PDB entry 8SN2 | electron microscopy, 3.60 A resolution | chains A and J of the 12 polymer chains in the assembly

[Chain A]
Protein: Histone H3.1
Organism: Homo sapiens
UniProt: P68431 (H31_HUMAN); residues 0-135 here correspond to UniProt positions 1-136 (UniProt number = residue number + 1)
Chain sequence (140 residues; each row starts with the number of its first residue; numbers below 1 keep their minus sign (Gly-4 is residue -4)):
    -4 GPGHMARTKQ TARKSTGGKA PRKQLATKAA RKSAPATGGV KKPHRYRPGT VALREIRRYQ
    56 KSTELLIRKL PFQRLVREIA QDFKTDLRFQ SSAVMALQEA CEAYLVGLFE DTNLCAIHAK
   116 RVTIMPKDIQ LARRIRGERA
Unresolved in the structure: -4 to 36
Construct notes: expression tag (-4 to -1)
UniProt features mapped onto this chain:
  - modified residue: Arg2 (Asymmetric dimethylarginine), Thr3 (Phosphothreonine), Lys4 (Allysine), Gln5 (5-glutamyl dopamine), Thr6 (Phosphothreonine), Arg8 (Citrulline), Lys9 (N6,N6,N6-trimethyllysine), Ser10 (ADP-ribosylserine), Thr11 (Phosphothreonine), Lys14 (N6-(2-hydroxyisobutyryl)lysine), Arg17 (Asymmetric dimethylarginine), Lys18 (N6-(2-hydroxyisobutyryl)lysine), Lys23 (N6-(2-hydroxyisobutyryl)lysine), Arg26 (Citrulline), Lys27 (N6,N6,N6-trimethyllysine), Ser28 (ADP-ribosylserine), Lys36 (N6,N6,N6-trimethyllysine), Lys37 (N6-methyllysine), Tyr41 (Phosphotyrosine), Lys56 (N6,N6,N6-trimethyllysine) and 8 more in UniProt
  - lipidation: Lys18 (N6-decanoyllysine)

[Chain J]
Molecule: 147-nt DNA strand
Sequence (147 nucleotides; each row starts with the number of its first residue; numbers below 1 keep their minus sign (DA-73 is residue -73)):
   -73 ATCGGATGTA TATATCTGAC ACGTGCCTGG AGACTAGGGA GTAATCCCCT TGGCGGTTAA
   -13 AACGCGGGGG ACAGCGCGTA CGTGCGTTTA AGCGGTGCTA GAGCTGTCTA CGACCAATTG
    47 AGCGGCCTCG GCACCGGGAT TCTCGAT

[Chain A / chain J interface]
Residue-residue contacts (23):
  His39(A) - DT-67(J)  sugar contact
  Arg40(A) - DT9(J)  hydrogen bond to the base
  Arg40(A) - DG10(J)  sugar contact
  Tyr41(A) - DG10(J)  hydrogen bond to the phosphate
  Arg42(A) - DT9(J)  phosphate contact
  Pro43(A) - DG8(J)  phosphate contact
  Pro43(A) - DT9(J)  phosphate contact
  Gly44(A) - DG8(J)  hydrogen bond to the phosphate
  Gly44(A) - DT9(J)  hydrogen bond to the phosphate
  Thr45(A) - DT9(J)  phosphate contact
  Val46(A) - DT9(J)  hydrogen bond to the phosphate
  Val46(A) - DG10(J)  phosphate contact
  Ala47(A) - DT9(J)  phosphate contact
  Arg49(A) - DG-66(J)  phosphate contact
  Arg49(A) - DT-65(J)  phosphate contact
  Arg63(A) - DA17(J)  phosphate contact
  Arg63(A) - DG18(J)  salt bridge to the phosphate
  Lys64(A) - DG18(J)  phosphate contact
  Leu65(A) - DA17(J)  phosphate contact
  Leu65(A) - DG18(J)  phosphate contact
  Pro66(A) - DA17(J)  phosphate contact
  Arg69(A) - DA17(J)  salt bridge to the phosphate
  Arg83(A) - DG27(J)  sugar contact
Interface residues without a listed pair, chain A (18 interface residues in all): Arg53, Lys56
Interface residues without a listed pair, chain J (11 interface residues in all): DA-64, DA26

[In short]
Chain A and chain J form an interface of 18 and 11 residues respectively, with 5 hydrogen bonds and 2 salt
bridges. Polar contacts include Arg40(A)-DT9(J), Tyr41(A)-DG10(J) and Gly44(A)-DG8(J).
Chain A is Histone H3.1 (Homo sapiens) and chain J is a 147-nt DNA strand; the structure, Cryo-EM structure of
the human nucleosome core particle in complex with RNF168 and UbcH5c (UbcH5c chemically ..., was determined by
electron microscopy together with 8SMW, 8SMX, 8SMY, 8SMZ, 8SN0, 8SN1 and 3 further entries from the same
study.
